7TKC - chains 3 and 4 of the 27 polymer chains in the assembly; structure by electron microscopy, 5.80 A resolution (low resolution: residue-level contacts below are approximate; hydrogen-bond / salt-bridge calls are withheld).

== Chain 3 (and 4) ==
Name: ATP synthase subunit 9, mitochondrial
From: Saccharomyces cerevisiae
Notes: chain 4 of this document is another copy of the same molecule, construct and numbering; everything in this record applies to it too
Reference sequence: P61829 (ATP9_YEAST); residues 1-76 here = UniProt positions 1-76
Chain sequence (76 residues; row label = number of the first residue in the row):
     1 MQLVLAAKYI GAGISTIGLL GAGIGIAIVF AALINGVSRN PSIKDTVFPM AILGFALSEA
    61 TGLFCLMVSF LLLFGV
Disordered / not traced: 1, 76 (chain 4: 76)

== Interface between chain 3 and chain 4 ==
Residue-residue contacts (8):
  Gly11(3) - Tyr9(4)
  Gly11(3) - Gly13(4)
  Ile14(3) - Gly13(4)
  Ser15(3) - Gly13(4)
  Gly21(3) - Leu20(4)
  Gly21(3) - Gly23(4)
  Gly21(3) - Ile24(4)
  Gly25(3) - Gly23(4)
Other interface residues (no listed pair), chain 3 (9 interface residues in all): Ala7, Gly18, Asn40, Ser58
Other interface residues (no listed pair), chain 4 (9 interface residues in all): Ile10, Thr16, Ala27, Ser38

== In short ==
Chain 3 and chain 4 each contribute 9 residues to their interface.
Both chains are ATP synthase subunit 9, mitochondrial (Saccharomyces cerevisiae). Entry 7TKC (Yeast ATP
synthase State 1catalytic(g) with 10 mM ATP backbone model) was determined by electron microscopy, deposited
together with 7TJS, 7TJT, 7TJU, 7TJV, 7TJW, 7TJX and 30 further entries.
